PDB entry 6LHP | electron microscopy, 3.30 A resolution | chains B and C of the 6 polymer chains in the assembly

Chain B:
Name: VP2 protein
Source organism: Coxsackievirus A16
Notes: EC 3.4.22.29, 3.6.1.15, 3.4.22.28, 2.7.7.48
UniProt: A0A1D3TZV2 (A0A1D3TZV2_9ENTO); residues 1-254 here correspond to UniProt positions 70-323 (UniProt number = residue number + 69)
Amino-acid sequence (254 residues; row label = number of the first residue in the row):
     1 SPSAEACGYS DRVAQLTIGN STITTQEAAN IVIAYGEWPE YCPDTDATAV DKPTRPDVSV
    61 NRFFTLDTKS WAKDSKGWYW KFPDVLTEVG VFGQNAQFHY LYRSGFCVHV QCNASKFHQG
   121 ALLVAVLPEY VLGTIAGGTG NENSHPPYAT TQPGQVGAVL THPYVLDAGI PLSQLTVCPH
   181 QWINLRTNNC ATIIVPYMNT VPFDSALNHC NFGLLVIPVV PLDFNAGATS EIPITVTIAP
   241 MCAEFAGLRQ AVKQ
Not modelled in the structure: 1-9

Chain C:
Name: VP3 protein
Source organism: Coxsackievirus A16
Notes: EC 3.4.22.29, 3.6.1.15, 3.4.22.28, 2.7.7.48
UniProt: A0A2R4NBT3 (A0A2R4NBT3_9ENTO); residues 1-242 here correspond to UniProt positions 324-565 (UniProt number = residue number + 323)
Amino-acid sequence (242 residues; row label = number of the first residue in the row):
     1 GIPTELKPGT NQFLTTDDGV SAPILPGFHP TPPIHIPGEV HNLLEICRVE TILEVNNLKT
    61 NETTPMQRLC FPVSVQSKTG ELCAAFRADP GRDGPWQSTI LGQLCRYYTQ WSGSLEVTFM
   121 FAGSFMATGK MLIAYTPPGG NVPADRITAM LGTHVIWDFG LQSSVTLVVP WISNTHYRAH
   181 ARAGYFDYYT TGIITIWYQT NYVVPIGAPT TAYIVALAAA QDNFTMKLCK DTEDIEQTAN
   241 IQ

Interface between chain B and chain C:
Pairs across the interface - 48 pairs, chain B then chain C:
  Glu37(B) with His35(C), salt bridge; Pro37(C)
  Asp46(B) with Pro33(C); Ile34(C); His35(C)
  Lys116(B) with Phe125(C); Met126(C)
  Phe117(B) with Met126(C), hydrophobic; Gly207(C); Pro209(C)
  His118(B) with Ser124(C)
  Gln119(B) with Gly123(C); Ser124(C); Pro209(C); Thr211(C), hydrogen bond (side chain-backbone)
  Tyr164(B) with Glu54(C), hydrogen bond; Pro65(C), hydrophobic
  Leu172(B) with Leu69(C), hydrophobic
  Ser173(B) with Thr51(C); Ile52(C), hydrogen bond (backbone-backbone); Glu54(C), hydrogen bond; Leu69(C); Ser98(C)
  Gln174(B) with Thr51(C); Thr99(C); Ile100(C), hydrogen bond (side chain-backbone)
  Thr176(B) with Val49(C); Glu50(C), hydrogen bond (side chain-backbone); Thr51(C)
  Val177(B) with Ile46(C), hydrophobic; Val49(C), hydrophobic
  Asn184(B) with Met120(C); Phe121(C), hydrogen bond (side chain-backbone); Ala122(C)
  Arg186(B) with Phe121(C); Gly123(C); Ser124(C), hydrogen bond (side chain-backbone); Phe125(C); Ala127(C); Gly160(C), hydrogen bond (side chain-backbone)
  Tyr197(B) with Pro37(C)
  Asn199(B) with Ile36(C)
  Val220(B) with Ala122(C), hydrophobic; Tyr213(C), hydrophobic; Val215(C), hydrophobic
  Asp223(B) with Pro209(C)
  Asn225(B) with Gly207(C); Ala208(C)
Interface residues without a listed pair, chain B (32 interface residues in all): Tyr35, Gly120, Ala121, Pro163, Trp182, Thr187, Pro196, Met198, Thr200, Ile217, Pro218, Val219, Pro221
Interface residues without a listed pair, chain C (38 interface residues in all): Gly38, Met66, Cys70, Gln103, Phe159, Ser163, Ala212

Overview:
Chain B and chain C form an interface of 32 and 38 residues respectively, with 9 hydrogen bonds and 1 salt
bridge. Among the polar pairs are Glu37(B)-His35(C), Gln119(B)-Thr211(C) and Tyr164(B)-Glu54(C).
Chain B is VP2 protein and chain C is VP3 protein, both from Coxsackievirus A16; the structure, The cryo-EM
structure of coxsackievirus A16 mature virion in complex with Fab 14B10, was determined by electron microscopy
together with 6LHA, 6LHB, 6LHC, 6LHK, 6LHL and 6LHO from the same study.
